PDB entry 9I3I | electron microscopy, 4.40 A resolution (low resolution: residue-level contacts below are approximate; hydrogen-bond / salt-bridge calls are withheld) | chains D and X of the 14 polymer chains in the assembly

Chain D:
Name: Origin recognition complex subunit 4
From: Saccharomyces cerevisiae S288C
Reference sequence: P54791 (ORC4_YEAST); residue numbers follow UniProt; this construct covers 1-529
Amino-acid sequence (529 residues; numbered 1 to 529; the number before each row is that of its first residue):
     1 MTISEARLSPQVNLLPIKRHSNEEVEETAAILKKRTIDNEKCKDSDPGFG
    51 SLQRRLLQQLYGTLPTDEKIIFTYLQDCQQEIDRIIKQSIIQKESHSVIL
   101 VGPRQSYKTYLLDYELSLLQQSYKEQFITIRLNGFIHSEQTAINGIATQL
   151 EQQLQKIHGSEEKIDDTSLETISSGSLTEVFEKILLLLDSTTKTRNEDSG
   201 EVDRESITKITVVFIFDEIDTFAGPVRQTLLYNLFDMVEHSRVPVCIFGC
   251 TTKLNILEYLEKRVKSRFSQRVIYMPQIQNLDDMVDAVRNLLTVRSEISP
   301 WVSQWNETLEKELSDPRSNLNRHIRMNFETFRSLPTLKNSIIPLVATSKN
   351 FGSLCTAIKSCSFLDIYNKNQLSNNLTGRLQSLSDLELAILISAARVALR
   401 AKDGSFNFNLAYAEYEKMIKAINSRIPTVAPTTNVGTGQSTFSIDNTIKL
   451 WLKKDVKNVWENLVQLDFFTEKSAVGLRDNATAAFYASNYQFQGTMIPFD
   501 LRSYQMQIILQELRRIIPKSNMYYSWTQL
Unresolved in the structure: 1-45, 159-170, 191-206, 427-445
Metal / ion sites: Mg2+: Thr-109 (together with ATP)
Residues lining bound ligands:
  - ATP (adenosine-5'-triphosphate), molecule 1: Tyr-61, Gly-62, Thr-63, Pro-103, Arg-104, Gln-105, Ser-106, Tyr-107, Lys-108, Thr-109, Tyr-110, Asp-217, Glu-218, Cys-250, Thr-251, Pro-335, Lys-338
  - ATP, molecule 2: Tyr-232, Arg-263, Arg-267
Swiss-Prot annotation at these positions:
  - modified residue: Ser-9 (Phosphoserine)

Chain X:
Molecule: 88-nt DNA strand
Sequence (88 nucleotides; numbered 1 to 88; the number before each row is that of its first residue):
     1 TGGTTTTTATATGTTTTGTTATGTATTGTTTATTTTCCCTTGACTGACTG
    51 ACTGACTGACTGACTGACTGACTGACTGACTGTATATA

Chain D / chain X interface:
Contacting residue pairs (4; chain D residue first):
  Lys-402(D) with DA25(X)
  Asp-403(D) with DA25(X)
  Lys-472(D) with DA25(X)
  Asn-489(D) with DT17(X)
Other interface residues (no listed pair), chain D (5 interface residues in all): Phe-485
Other interface residues (no listed pair), chain X (4 interface residues in all): DT15, DT16

Summary:
5 residues of chain D and 4 residues of chain X are in contact. Bound to chain D: ATP.
Here chain D is Origin recognition complex subunit 4 (Saccharomyces cerevisiae S288C) and chain X is an 88-nt
DNA strand. Entry 9I3I (Cryo-EM structure of the MCM-ORC (MO) complex featuring an ORC2 regulatory domain
involved in cell cycle ...) was determined by electron microscopy, deposited together with 8RIF and 8RIG.
